1IBM - chains A and T of the 24 polymer chains in the assembly; structure by X-ray diffraction, 3.31 A resolution.

Chain A:
Molecule: 16S ribosomal RNA
From: Thermus thermophilus
Sequence (1522 nucleotides; numbered 0 to 1544 plus 19 insertion-coded residues; 42 numbers in that range are skipped by the numbering (no residue carries them; nothing is unmodelled there); the number before each row is that of its first residue; a row labelled like 190A-190L holds insertion residues (190A, then the next letters in order); numbering starts at 0):
     0 UUUGUUGGAG AGUUUGAUCC UGGCUCAGGG UGAACGCUGG CGGCGUGCCU AAGACAUGCA
    60 AGUCGUGCGG G
    73 CCGCGGGGUU UU
    88 ACUCCG
    95 UGGUC
   101 AGCGGCGGAC GGGUGAGUAA CGCGUGGGU
  129A G
   130 ACCUACCCGG AAGAGGGGGA CAACCCGGGG AAACUCGGGC UAAUCCCCCA UGUGGACCCG
   190 C
190A-190L CCCUUGGGGUGU
   191 GUCCAAAGGG CUUU
   216 GCCCGCUUCC GGAUGGGCCC GCGUCCCAUC AGCUAGUUGG UGGGGUAAUG GCCCACCAAG
   276 GCGACGACGG GUAGCCGGUC UGAGAGGAUG GCCGGCCACA GGGGCACUGA GACACGGGCC
   336 CCACUCCUAC GGGAGGCAGC AGUUAGGAAU CUUCCGCAAU GGGCGCAAGC CUGACGGAGC
   396 GACGCCGCUU GGAGGAAGAA GCCCUUCGGG GUGUAAACUC CUGAA
   442 CCCGGGACGA AACCCCCGAC GA
   474 GGGGACUGAC GGUACCGGG
   494 GUAAUAGCGC CGGCCAACUC CGUGCCAGCA GCCGCGGUAA UACGGAGGGC GCGAGCGUUA
   554 CCCGGAUUCA CUGGGCGUAA AGGGCGUGUA GGCGGCCUGG GGCGUCCCAU GUGAAAGACC
   614 ACGGCUCAAC CGUGGGGGAG CGUGGGAUAC GCUCAGGCUA GACGGUGGGA GAGGGUGGUG
   674 GAAUUCCCGG AGUAGCGGUG AAAUGCGCAG AUACCGGGAG GAACGCCGAU GGCGAAGGCA
   734 GCCACCUGGU CCACCCGUGA CGCUGAGGCG CGAAAGCGUG GGGAGCAAAC CGGAUUAGAU
   794 ACCCGGGUAG UCCACGCCCU AAACGAUGCG CGCUAGGUCU CUGGGUCU
   848 CCUGGGGGCC GAAGCUAACG CGUUAAGCGC GCCGCCUGGG GAGUACGGCC GCAAGGCUGA
   908 AACUCAAAGG AAUUGACGGG GGCCCGCACA AGCGGUGGAG CAUGUGGUUU AAUUCGAAGC
   968 AACGCGAAGA ACCUUACCAG GCCUUGACAU GCUAGG
 1003A G
  1004 AACCCGGGUG AAAGCCUGGG GUGCCCC
1030A-1030D GCGA
  1031 GGGGAGCCCU AGCACAGGUG CUGCAUGGCC GUCGUCAGCU CGUGCCGUGA GGUGUUGGGU
  1091 UAAGUCCCGC AACGAGCGCA ACCCCCGCCG UUAGUUGCCA GCGGUUCGGC CGGGCACUCU
  1151 AACGGGACUG CCCGCGAAA
  1171 GCGGGAGGAA GGAGGGGACG ACGUCUGGUC AGCAUGGCCC UUACGGCCUG GGCGACACAC
  1231 GUGCUACAAU GCCCACUACA AAGCGAUGCC ACCCGGCAAC GGGGAGCUAA UCGCAAAAAG
  1291 GUGGGCCCAG UUCGGAUUGG GGUCUGCAAC CCGACCCCAU GAAGCCGGAA UCGCUAGUAA
  1351 UCGCGGAUCA G
 1361A C
  1362 CAUGCCGCGG UGAAUACGUU CCCGGGCCUU GUACACACCG CCCGUCACGC CAUGGGAGCG
  1422 GGCUCUACCC GAAGUCGCCG GG
  1446 AGCCUACGGG
  1459 CAGGCGCCGA GGGUAGGGCC CGUGACUGGG GCGAAGUCGU AACAAGGUAG CUGUACCGGA
  1519 AGGUGCGGCU GGAUCACCUC CUUUCU
Disordered / not traced: 0-4, 1535-1544
Metal / ion sites: Mg2+ site 1: U12, G22; Mg2+ site 2: U12, C526, G527; Mg2+ site 3: G15, U920; Mg2+ site 4 near G21 (its only coordinating residue here); Mg2+ site 5: G61, G105; Mg2+ site 6: G69, G70, U98; Mg2+ site 7: A109, G331; Mg2+ site 8: A116, G117, G289; Mg2+ site 9: C174, C175; Mg2+ site 10: G181, G183; Mg2+ site 11: U182, G183; Mg2+ site 12 near A195 (its only coordinating residue here); 64 more Mg2+ sites not listed

Chain T:
Name: 30S ribosomal protein S20
From: Thermus thermophilus
Chain sequence (106 residues; row label = number of the first residue in the row):
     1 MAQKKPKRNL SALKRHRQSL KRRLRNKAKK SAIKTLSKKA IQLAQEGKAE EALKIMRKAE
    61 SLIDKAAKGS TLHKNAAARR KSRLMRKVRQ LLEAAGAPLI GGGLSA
Disordered / not traced: 1-7

Chain A / chain T interface:
Residue-residue contacts (93):
  G61(A) / Leu-10(T)  phosphate contact
  G102(A) / Arg-17(T)  salt bridge to the phosphate
  C103(A) / Lys-14(T)  salt bridge to the phosphate
  C103(A) / Arg-17(T)  salt bridge to the phosphate
  C103(A) / Lys-21(T)  salt bridge to the phosphate
  G104(A) / Lys-14(T)  hydrogen bond to the base
  G104(A) / Gln-18(T)  hydrogen bond to the phosphate
  G104(A) / Lys-21(T)  salt bridge to the phosphate
  G105(A) / Gln-18(T)  phosphate contact
  G105(A) / Arg-22(T)  salt bridge to the phosphate
  C106(A) / Arg-15(T)  base contact
  G107(A) / Arg-15(T)  hydrogen bond to the base
  G108(A) / Arg-15(T)  hydrogen bond to the base
  C131(A) / Asn-75(T)  phosphate contact
  C132(A) / Asn-75(T)  hydrogen bond to the phosphate
  C174(A) / Arg-25(T)  sugar contact
  C175(A) / Arg-25(T)  sugar contact
  C176(A) / Lys-29(T)  salt bridge to the phosphate
  C177(A) / Lys-65(T)  salt bridge to the phosphate
  C178(A) / Lys-65(T)  salt bridge to the phosphate
  A185(A) / Glu-60(T)  base contact
  A185(A) / Lys-81(T)  hydrogen bond to the base
  C186(A) / Ala-78(T)  sugar contact
  C186(A) / Lys-81(T)  sugar contact
  C186(A) / Ser-82(T)  phosphate contact
  C186(A) / Met-85(T)  hydrogen bond to the sugar
  C187(A) / Ser-82(T)  phosphate contact
  C187(A) / Met-85(T)  sugar contact
  C187(A) / Arg-89(T)  hydrogen bond to the sugar
  C187(A) / Leu-104(T)  sugar contact
  C187(A) / Ser-105(T)  hydrogen bond to the base
  C188(A) / Arg-86(T)  salt bridge to the phosphate
  C188(A) / Arg-89(T)  hydrogen bond to the sugar
  C188(A) / Ser-105(T)  hydrogen bond to the base
  U190L(A) / Ser-105(T)  hydrogen bond to the base
  U190L(A) / Ala-106(T)  base contact
  G191(A) / Met-85(T)  base contact
  G191(A) / Gly-101(T)  hydrogen bond to the sugar
  G191(A) / Gly-102(T)  hydrogen bond to the sugar
  G191(A) / Gly-103(T)  hydrogen bond to the base
  G191(A) / Leu-104(T)  sugar contact
  G191(A) / Ser-105(T)  base contact
  U192(A) / Arg-57(T)  sugar contact
  U192(A) / Glu-60(T)  hydrogen bond to the sugar
  U192(A) / Gly-102(T)  sugar contact
  U192(A) / Gly-103(T)  hydrogen bond to the sugar
  C193(A) / Arg-57(T)  sugar contact
  C193(A) / Glu-60(T)  sugar contact
  C193(A) / Ser-61(T)  phosphate contact
  C193(A) / Asp-64(T)  hydrogen bond to the sugar
  C194(A) / Ser-61(T)  hydrogen bond to the phosphate
  C194(A) / Asp-64(T)  sugar contact
  C194(A) / Lys-65(T)  sugar contact
  C194(A) / Lys-68(T)  sugar contact
  A195(A) / Lys-68(T)  hydrogen bond to the sugar
  U222(A) / Lys-68(T)  hydrogen bond to the phosphate
  U223(A) / Lys-68(T)  salt bridge to the phosphate
  G259(A) / Arg-83(T)  salt bridge to the phosphate
  G260(A) / Arg-83(T)  salt bridge to the phosphate
  U261(A) / Arg-79(T)  salt bridge to the phosphate
  U261(A) / Arg-83(T)  hydrogen bond to the base
  A262(A) / Lys-74(T)  sugar contact
  A262(A) / Asn-75(T)  hydrogen bond to the sugar
  A263(A) / Arg-79(T)  salt bridge to the phosphate
  C322(A) / Arg-23(T)  sugar contact
  U323(A) / Ser-19(T)  sugar contact
  U323(A) / Arg-22(T)  phosphate contact
  U323(A) / Arg-23(T)  sugar contact
  U323(A) / Asn-26(T)  hydrogen bond to the phosphate
  G324(A) / Arg-22(T)  salt bridge to the phosphate
  G324(A) / Asn-26(T)  phosphate contact
  G324(A) / Ser-70(T)  hydrogen bond to the phosphate
  A325(A) / Ser-70(T)  phosphate contact
  G332(A) / Leu-10(T)  phosphate contact
  G333(A) / His-16(T)  hydrogen bond to the sugar
  A349(A) / Arg-8(T)  sugar contact
  U1436(A) / Arg-23(T)  salt bridge to the phosphate
  G1438(A) / Lys-34(T)  salt bridge to the phosphate
  C1439(A) / Lys-38(T)  salt bridge to the phosphate
  G1453(A) / Leu-36(T)  sugar contact
  G1453(A) / Lys-39(T)  hydrogen bond to the phosphate
  G1453(A) / Lys-58(T)  sugar contact
  G1454(A) / Ala-32(T)  phosphate contact
  G1454(A) / Thr-35(T)  hydrogen bond to the phosphate
  G1454(A) / Lys-39(T)  salt bridge to the phosphate
  G1455(A) / Ala-28(T)  phosphate contact
  G1455(A) / Ser-31(T)  phosphate contact
  G1455(A) / Ala-32(T)  sugar contact
  G1455(A) / Thr-35(T)  hydrogen bond to the phosphate
  C1459(A) / Lys-27(T)  salt bridge to the phosphate
  C1459(A) / Ala-28(T)  phosphate contact
  C1459(A) / Ser-31(T)  hydrogen bond to the phosphate
  A1460(A) / Lys-27(T)  salt bridge to the phosphate
Also at the interface, not in a pair above, chain A (50 interface residues in all): A60, G190K, C1437
Also at the interface, not in a pair above, chain T (53 interface residues in all): Ala-12, Leu-24, His-73, Ala-76, Arg-80, Lys-87

Overview:
The interface between chain A and chain T involves 50 residues on one side and 53 on the other, with 30
hydrogen bonds and 22 salt bridges. Polar contacts include G104(A)/Lys-14(T), G107(A)/Arg-15(T) and
G108(A)/Arg-15(T). The Mg2+ site 1 is built by U12(A) and G22(A).
Chain A is 16S ribosomal RNA and chain T is 30S ribosomal protein S20, both from Thermus thermophilus; the
structure, Structure of the thermus thermophilus 30S ribosomal subunit in complex with a messenger RNA
fragment and ..., was determined by X-ray diffraction, deposited together with 1IBK and 1IBL.
